Entry 4JKK (X-ray diffraction, 2.59 A resolution); this record covers chain A.

Chain A:
Name: Beta-glucuronidase
Organism: Streptococcus agalactiae
Notes: EC 3.2.1.31
UniProt: Q8E0N2 (Q8E0N2_STRA5); residue numbers follow UniProt; this construct covers 1-599
Sequence (602 residues; numbered -2 to 599; the number before each row is that of its first residue; numbers below 1 keep their minus sign (Ser-2 is residue -2)):
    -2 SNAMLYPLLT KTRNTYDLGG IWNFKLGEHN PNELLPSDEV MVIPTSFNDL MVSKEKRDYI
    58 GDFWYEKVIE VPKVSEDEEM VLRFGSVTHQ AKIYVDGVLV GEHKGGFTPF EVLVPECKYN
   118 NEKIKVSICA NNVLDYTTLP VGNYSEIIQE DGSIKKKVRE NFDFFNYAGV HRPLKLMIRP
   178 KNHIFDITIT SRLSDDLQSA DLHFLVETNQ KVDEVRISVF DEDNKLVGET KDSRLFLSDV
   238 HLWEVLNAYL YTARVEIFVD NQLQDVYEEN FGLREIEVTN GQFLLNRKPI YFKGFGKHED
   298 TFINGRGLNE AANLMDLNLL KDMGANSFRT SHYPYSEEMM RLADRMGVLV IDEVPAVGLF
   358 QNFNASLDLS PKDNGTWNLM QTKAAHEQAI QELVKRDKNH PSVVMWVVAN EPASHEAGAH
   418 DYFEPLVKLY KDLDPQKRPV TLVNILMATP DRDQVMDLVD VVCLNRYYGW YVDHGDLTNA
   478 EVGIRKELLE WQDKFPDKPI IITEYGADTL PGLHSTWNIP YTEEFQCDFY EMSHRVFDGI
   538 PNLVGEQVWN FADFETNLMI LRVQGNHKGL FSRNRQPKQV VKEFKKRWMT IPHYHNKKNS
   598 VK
Not modelled in the structure: -2, 360-369, 597-599
Sequence notes: expression tag (-2 to 0)
Curated features (UniProtKB/Swiss-Prot):
  - motif: Asn563 to Lys565 (N-K motif)
  - active site: Glu408 (Proton donor), Glu501 (Nucleophile)
  - binding site (D-glucuronate): Asp160, Asn407, Asn462, Tyr468, Glu501, Trp546, Lys565
Residues lining bound ligands: Mg2+ (MG): Gly372, Thr373, Trp374
What the authors report for this chain:
  - specificity-determining residues: Tyr464 (proposed by the authors, not directly observed)

Summary:
Ligands of chain A: Mg2+. From UniProt: active-site residues Glu408 and Glu501 and 7 D-glucuronate-binding
residues. The paper reports the specificity determinant Tyr464.
Chain A is Beta-glucuronidase (Streptococcus agalactiae); the structure, Crystal Structure of Streptococcus
agalactiae beta-glucuronidase in space group I222, was determined by X-ray diffraction (same publication as
5CZK, 4JKL and 4JKM).
